1F5T - chains E and A of the 6 polymer chains in the assembly; structure by X-ray diffraction, 3.00 A resolution.

# Chain E
Molecule: 43mer DNA containing dxtr consensus binding sequence
Sequence (43 nucleotides; row label = number of the first residue in the row):
   295 AACATGCAAG GCTAAGGTTA GCCTAACCTT AGCCTTGCAT GTT

# Chain A
Name: Diphtheria toxin repressor
Organism: Corynebacterium diphtheriae
Reference sequence: P33120 (DTXR_CORDI); residues 1001-1121 here correspond to UniProt positions 1-121 (UniProt number = residue number - 1000)
Sequence (121 residues; each row starts with the number of its first residue):
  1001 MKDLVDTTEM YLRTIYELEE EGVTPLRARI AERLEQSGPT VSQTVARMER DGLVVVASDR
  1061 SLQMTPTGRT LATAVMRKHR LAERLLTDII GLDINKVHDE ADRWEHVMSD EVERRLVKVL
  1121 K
Not modelled in the structure: 1001
Differences from the reference sequence: engineered mutation Asp-1102 (Cys102 in P33120)
Ion coordination: Ni2+ site 1: Met-1010, Asp-1102, Glu-1105, His-1106; Ni2+ site 2: His-1079, Glu-1083, His-1098

# Chain E / chain A interface
Residue-residue contacts - 10 pairs, chain E then chain A:
  DG310(E) / Ala-1028(A)  sugar contact
  DG310(E) / Arg-1029(A)  salt bridge to the phosphate
  DG310(E) / Arg-1060(A)  phosphate contact
  DG311(E) / Leu-1026(A)  phosphate contact
  DG311(E) / Arg-1027(A)  salt bridge to the phosphate
  DG311(E) / Ala-1028(A)  hydrogen bond to the phosphate
  DG311(E) / Arg-1060(A)  phosphate contact
  DT312(E) / Arg-1027(A)  salt bridge to the phosphate
  DT312(E) / Ser-1042(A)  hydrogen bond to the phosphate
  DT313(E) / Pro-1039(A)  base contact
Other interface residues (no listed pair), chain E (6 interface residues in all): DA309, DA314
Other interface residues (no listed pair), chain A (9 interface residues in all): Glu-1032, Gly-1038

# Overview
6 residues of chain E and 9 residues of chain A are in contact; the contacts include 2 hydrogen bonds and 3
salt bridges. Polar contacts include DG311(E)/Ala-1028(A), DT312(E)/Ser-1042(A) and DG310(E)/Arg-1029(A). The
Ni2+ site 1 is built by Met-1010(A), Asp-1102(A), Glu-1105(A) and His-1106(A).
Here chain E is 43mer DNA containing dxtr consensus binding sequence and chain A is Diphtheria toxin repressor
(Corynebacterium diphtheriae). Entry 1F5T (Diphtheria tox repressor (C102D mutant) complexed with nickel and
dtxr consensus binding sequence) was determined by X-ray diffraction.
